Entry 5JV1 (X-ray diffraction, 2.30 A resolution); this record covers chain F.

[Chain F]
Protein: Farnesyl pyrophosphate synthase
Source organism: Homo sapiens
Notes: EC 2.5.1.10, 2.5.1.1
UniProt: P14324 (FPPS_HUMAN); residues 1-353 here correspond to UniProt positions 67-419 (UniProt number = residue number + 66)
Chain sequence (375 residues; row label = number of the first residue in the row; numbers below 1 keep their minus sign (Met-21 is residue -21)):
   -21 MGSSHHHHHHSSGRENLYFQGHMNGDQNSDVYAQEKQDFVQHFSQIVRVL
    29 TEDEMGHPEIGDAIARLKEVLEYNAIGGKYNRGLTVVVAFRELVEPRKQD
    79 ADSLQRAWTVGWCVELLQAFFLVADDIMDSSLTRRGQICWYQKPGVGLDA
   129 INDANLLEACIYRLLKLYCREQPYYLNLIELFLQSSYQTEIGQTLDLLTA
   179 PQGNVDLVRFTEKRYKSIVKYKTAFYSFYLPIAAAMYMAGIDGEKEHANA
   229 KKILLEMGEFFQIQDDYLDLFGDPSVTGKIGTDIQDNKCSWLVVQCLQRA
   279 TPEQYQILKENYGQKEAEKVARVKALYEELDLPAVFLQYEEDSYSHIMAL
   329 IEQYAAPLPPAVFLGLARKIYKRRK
Disordered / not traced: -21 to 8, 31-34, 180-181, 351-353
Construct notes: initiating methionine (-21); expression tag (-20 to 0)
Small-molecule neighbours:
  - YL6 ([(1R)-1-{[6-(3-chloro-4-methylphenyl)thieno[2,3-d]pyrimidin-4-yl]amino}-2-(3-fluorophenyl)ethyl]phosphonic acid), molecule 1: Tyr10, Lys57, Asn59, Arg60, Thr63, Ser205, Phe206, Phe238, Phe239, Gln242, Asp243, Leu246, Leu344, Lys347, Ile348, Lys350
  - YL6, molecule 2: Leu315, Glu318, Glu319, Tyr322, Met326, Leu342, Ala345, Arg346, Tyr349, Lys350
UniProt features mapped onto this chain:
  - binding site (isopentenyl diphosphate): Lys57, Arg60, Gln96, Arg113
  - binding site (Mg(2+)): Asp103, Asp107
  - binding site (dimethylallyl diphosphate): Arg112, Lys200, Thr201, Gln240, Lys257, Lys266
  - site (Important for determining product chain length): Phe98, Phe99
  - modified residue: Lys57 (N6-(2-hydroxyisobutyryl)lysine), Lys287 (N6-acetyllysine)

[Overview]
Bound to chain F: compound YL6. From UniProt: 4 isopentenyl diphosphate-binding residues, Mg2+-binding
residues Asp103 and Asp107 and 6 dimethylallyl diphosphate-binding residues.
Chain F is Farnesyl pyrophosphate synthase (Homo sapiens); the structure, Crystal structure of human FPPS in
complex with an allosteric inhibitor CL-08-066, was determined by X-ray diffraction (same publication as 5JUZ,
5JV0, 5JV2 and 5KSX).
